PDB entry 6PXK | X-ray diffraction, 3.65 A resolution | chains C and E of the 7 polymer chains in the assembly

== Chain C (and E) ==
Protein: ATP-dependent protease ATPase subunit HslU
Source organism: Escherichia coli
Notes: chain E of this document is another copy of the same molecule, construct and numbering; everything in this record applies to it too
UniProtKB: C3SIX7 (C3SIX7_ECOLX); residue numbers follow UniProt; this construct covers 2-443
Amino-acid sequence (448 residues; each row starts with the number of its first residue; numbers below 1 keep their minus sign (His-4 is residue -4)):
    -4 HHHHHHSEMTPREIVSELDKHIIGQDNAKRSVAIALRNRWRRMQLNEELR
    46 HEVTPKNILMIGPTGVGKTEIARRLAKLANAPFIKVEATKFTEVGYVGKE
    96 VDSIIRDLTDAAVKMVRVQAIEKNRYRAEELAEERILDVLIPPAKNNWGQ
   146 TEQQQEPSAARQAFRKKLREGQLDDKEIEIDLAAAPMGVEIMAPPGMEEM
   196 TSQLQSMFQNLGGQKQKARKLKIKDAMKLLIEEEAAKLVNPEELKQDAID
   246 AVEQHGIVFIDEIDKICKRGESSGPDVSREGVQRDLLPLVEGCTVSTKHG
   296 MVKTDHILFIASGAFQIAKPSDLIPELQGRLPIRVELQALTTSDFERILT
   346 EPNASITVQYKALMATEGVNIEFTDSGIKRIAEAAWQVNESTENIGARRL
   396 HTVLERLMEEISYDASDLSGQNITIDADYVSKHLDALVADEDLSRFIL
Not modelled in the structure: -4 to -1, 92-93, 139-150, 183, 264-267 (chain E: -4 to -1, 92-93, 139-150, 264-267)
Modified positions: Mse4, Mse38, Mse55, Mse110, Mse182, Mse187, Mse192, Mse195, Mse202, Mse222, Mse296, Mse359, Mse403 (selenomethionine; parent Met)
Sequence notes: expression tag (-4 to 1)
Residues lining bound ligands: ADP (adenosine-5'-diphosphate): His16, Ile17, Ile18, Pro58, Thr59, Gly60, Val61, Gly62, Lys63, Thr64, Glu65, Asp256, Leu335, Ile343, Pro347, Ala392, Arg393, His396

== Chain C / chain E interface ==
Pairs across the interface (17):
  Val184(C) - Mse202(E)  hydrophobic
  Glu185(C) - Gln198(E)  hydrogen bond (backbone-side chain)
  Glu185(C) - Mse296(E)
  Ile186(C) - Mse195(E)  hydrophobic
  Ile186(C) - Gln198(E)
  Ile186(C) - Mse202(E)  hydrophobic
  Mse187(C) - Arg101(E)
  Mse187(C) - Mse195(E)
  Mse187(C) - Gln198(E)  hydrogen bond (backbone-side chain)
  Mse187(C) - Ser291(E)
  Mse187(C) - Thr292(E)
  Mse187(C) - Lys293(E)
  Pro189(C) - Mse192(E)  hydrophobic
  Pro190(C) - Glu95(E)
  Mse192(C) - Mse192(E)  hydrophobic
  Mse195(C) - Mse195(E)
  Phe203(C) - Mse202(E)
Other interface residues (no listed pair), chain C (12 interface residues in all): Mse182, Thr196, Leu199
Other interface residues (no listed pair), chain E (12 interface residues in all): Leu199, Leu206

== In short ==
Chain C and chain E each contribute 12 residues to their interface, with 2 hydrogen bonds. Polar contacts
include Glu185(C)-Gln198(E) and Mse187(C)-Gln198(E). Bound to chain C: ADP.
Both chains are ATP-dependent protease ATPase subunit HslU (Escherichia coli). Entry 6PXK (3.65 Angstroms
resolution structure of HslU with an axial-channel plug) was determined by X-ray diffraction together with
6PXI and 6PXL from the same study.
